Entry 4QXH (X-ray diffraction, 2.20 A resolution); this record covers chains A and E of the 3 polymer chains in the assembly.

Chain A:
Protein: Lysine-specific demethylase 2A
Organism: Mus musculus
Notes: EC 1.14.11.27
UniProtKB: F6YRW4 (F6YRW4_MOUSE); residues 36-364 here = UniProt positions 36-364
Amino-acid sequence (329 residues; each row starts with the number of its first residue):
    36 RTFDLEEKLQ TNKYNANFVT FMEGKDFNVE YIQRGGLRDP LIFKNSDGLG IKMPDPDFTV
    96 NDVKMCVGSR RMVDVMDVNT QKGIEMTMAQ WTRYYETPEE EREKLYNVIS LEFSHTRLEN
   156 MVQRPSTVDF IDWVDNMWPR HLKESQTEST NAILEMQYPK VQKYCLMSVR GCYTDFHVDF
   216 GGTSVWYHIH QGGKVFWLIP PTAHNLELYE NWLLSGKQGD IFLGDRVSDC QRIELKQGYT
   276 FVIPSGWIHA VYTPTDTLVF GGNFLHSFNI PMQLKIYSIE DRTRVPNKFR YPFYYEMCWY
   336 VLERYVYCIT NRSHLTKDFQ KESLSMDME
Bound ions: Ni2+: His-212, Asp-214, His-284 (together with N-oxalylglycine)
Residues lining bound ligands: N-oxalylglycine (OGA): Asn-142, Ile-144, Leu-201, Ser-203, Thr-209, His-212, Asp-214, Val-220, Tyr-222, Lys-229, His-284, Val-286
What the authors report for this chain:
  - Ni2+ coordination: His-212, His-284
  - mutagenesis - S145A, D214A, N298A: abolished catalytic activity with Histone H3.2 (chain E)
  - mutagenesis - N186A, Y199A (30%-40%), F215A (30%-40%), K323A/F324A: decreased catalytic activity with Histone H3.2 (chain E)

Chain E:
Protein: Histone H3.2
UniProtKB: P84228 (H32_MOUSE); residues 29-43 here correspond to UniProt positions 30-44 (UniProt number = residue number + 1)
Amino-acid sequence (15 residues; row label = number of the first residue in the row):
    29 APATGGVKKP HRYRP
Unresolved in the structure: 42-43
Modified / non-standard residues: Lys-36 (n-methyl-lysine; MLZ)
Curated features (UniProtKB/Swiss-Prot):
  - modified residue: Lys-36 (N6,N6,N6-trimethyllysine), Lys-37 (N6-butyryllysine), Tyr-41 (Phosphotyrosine)
What the authors report for this chain:
  - binding site for N-oxalylglycine: Lys-36
  - mutagenesis - G34A, P38A: decreased catalytic activity
  - mutagenesis - G34A, P38A, Y41A: decreased catalytic activity with Lysine-specific demethylase 2A (chain A)
  - disease-associated variants - G34V: abolished catalytic activity with Lysine-specific demethylase 2A (chain A)

Chain A / chain E interface:
Pairs across the interface (49; chain A residue first):
  Arg-36(A) / Tyr-41(E)
  Asp-109(A) / Val-35(E)
  Met-111(A) / Lys-37(E)
  Met-111(A) / Pro-38(E)
  Asn-114(A) / Tyr-41(E)
  Thr-115(A) / Arg-40(E)
  Thr-115(A) / Tyr-41(E)  hydrogen bond (backbone-backbone)
  Gln-116(A) / Lys-37(E)  hydrogen bond (backbone-side chain)
  Gln-116(A) / Pro-38(E)
  Gln-116(A) / His-39(E)
  Gln-116(A) / Arg-40(E)
  Gln-116(A) / Tyr-41(E)
  Lys-117(A) / Lys-37(E)
  Lys-117(A) / Arg-40(E)
  Gly-118(A) / Lys-37(E)
  Gly-118(A) / Arg-40(E)
  Ile-144(A) / Lys-36(E)
  Ser-145(A) / Gly-34(E)
  Ser-145(A) / Val-35(E)
  Ser-145(A) / Lys-36(E)  hydrogen bond (side chain-backbone)
  Asn-186(A) / Thr-32(E)
  Asn-186(A) / Gly-33(E)  hydrogen bond (side chain-backbone)
  Asn-186(A) / Gly-34(E)
  Ala-187(A) / Ala-31(E)
  Ile-188(A) / Ala-31(E)  hydrogen bond (backbone-backbone)
  Ile-188(A) / Thr-32(E)
  Met-191(A) / Gly-33(E)
  Tyr-199(A) / Gly-34(E)  hydrogen bond (side chain-backbone)
  Tyr-199(A) / Lys-36(E)
  Tyr-208(A) / Tyr-41(E)
  Thr-209(A) / Pro-38(E)
  Asp-210(A) / Tyr-41(E)
  His-212(A) / Pro-38(E)
  Asp-214(A) / Lys-36(E)
  Phe-215(A) / Gly-34(E)
  Phe-215(A) / Val-35(E)
  Gln-253(A) / His-39(E)  hydrogen bond
  Gln-253(A) / Arg-40(E)
  Gln-253(A) / Tyr-41(E)
  Gly-254(A) / Tyr-41(E)
  Asn-298(A) / Lys-36(E)
  Lys-323(A) / Thr-32(E)
  Lys-323(A) / Gly-33(E)
  Lys-323(A) / Gly-34(E)  hydrogen bond (backbone-backbone)
  Lys-323(A) / Val-35(E)  hydrogen bond (backbone-backbone)
  Phe-324(A) / Val-35(E)
  Phe-324(A) / Lys-37(E)
  Arg-325(A) / Gly-34(E)  hydrogen bond (backbone-backbone)
  Pro-327(A) / Gly-34(E)
Interface residues without a listed pair, chain A (37 interface residues in all): Phe-38, Leu-189, Val-196, Leu-201, Phe-211, Val-220, Leu-248, Gly-251, Gly-297
Interface residues without a listed pair, chain E (12 interface residues in all): Pro-30
Interface features reported in the paper:
  - specific contacts: Asp-214(A)/Lys-36(E)

Summary:
37 residues of chain A and 12 residues of chain E are in contact; the contacts include 10 hydrogen bonds.
Polar contacts include Gln-116(A)/Lys-37(E), Ser-145(A)/Lys-36(E) and Asn-186(A)/Gly-33(E). The authors report
a contact between Asp-214(A) and Lys-36(E). From the paper: a binding site for N-oxalylglycine at Lys-36(E);
N186A, Y199A and F215A of chain A, among others, reduce catalytic activity with Histone H3.2 (chain E); 11
substitutions were tested in all.
Here chain A is Lysine-specific demethylase 2A (Mus musculus) and chain E is Histone H3.2. Entry 4QXH (Crystal
structure of histone demethylase KDM2A-H3K36ME1 with NOG) was determined by X-ray diffraction (same
publication as 4QWN, 4QX7, 4QX8, 4QXB, 4QXC and 4TN7).
